Entry 4LQI (X-ray diffraction, 2.70 A resolution); this record covers chains N and a of the 28 polymer chains in the assembly.

[Chain N]
Molecule: Proteasome subunit beta type-1
Source organism: Saccharomyces cerevisiae
Notes: EC 3.4.25.1
UniProt: P38624 (PSB1_YEAST); the construct lacks a stretch of the UniProt sequence and is renumbered around it, so the offset changes along the chain: 1-70 = UniProt 20-89; 72-92 = UniProt 90-110; 94-105 = UniProt 111-122; 106-181 = UniProt 125-200; 1 more segments
Chain sequence (196 residues; each row starts with the number of its first residue; note: 3 numbers in that range are skipped by the numbering (no residue carries them; nothing is unmodelled there); a row labelled like 105A-105B holds insertion residues (105A, then the next letters in order)):
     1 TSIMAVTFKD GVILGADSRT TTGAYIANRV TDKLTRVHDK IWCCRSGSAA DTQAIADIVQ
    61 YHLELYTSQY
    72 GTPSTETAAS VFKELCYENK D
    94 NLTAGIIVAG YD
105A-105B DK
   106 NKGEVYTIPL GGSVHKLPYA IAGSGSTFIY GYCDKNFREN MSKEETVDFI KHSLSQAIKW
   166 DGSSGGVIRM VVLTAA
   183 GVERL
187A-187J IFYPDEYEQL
Covalently attached groups: vibralactone, bound form (1Y9) linked to Thr1
UniProt features mapped onto this chain:
  - active site: Thr1 (Nucleophile)

[Chain a]
Molecule: Proteasome subunit beta type-7
Source organism: Saccharomyces cerevisiae
Notes: EC 3.4.25.1
UniProt: P30657 (PSB7_YEAST); the construct lacks a stretch of the UniProt sequence and is renumbered around it, so the offset changes along the chain: -8 to -1 = UniProt 34-41; 1-70 = UniProt 42-111; 74-92 = UniProt 120-138; 93-105 = UniProt 141-153; 3 more segments
Chain sequence (233 residues; each row starts with the number of its first residue; note: 6 numbers in that range are skipped by the numbering (no residue carries them; nothing is unmodelled there); a row labelled like 70C-70D holds insertion residues (70C, then the next letters in order); numbers below 1 keep their minus sign (Thr-8 is residue -8)):
    -8 TQQPIVTG
     1 TSVISMKYDN GVIIAADNLG SYGSLLRFNG VERLIPVGDN TVVGISGDIS DMQHIERLLK
    61 DLVTENAYDN
   70A P
70C-70D LA
   71A D
    72 A
72B-72D EEA
    74 LEPSYIFEYL ATVMYQRRS
92A-92B KM
    93 NPLWNAIIVA GVQ
105A-105B SN
   106 GDQFLRYVNL LGVTYSSPTL ATGFGAHMAN PLLRKV
141A-141G VDRESDI
   144 PKTTVQVAEE AIVNAMRVLY YRDARSSRNF SLAIIDKN
  181A T
   183 GLTFKKNLQV ENMKWDFAKD IKGYGTQKI

[Chain N / chain a interface]
Contacting residue pairs - 62 pairs, chain N then chain a:
  Arg19(N) with Ala167(a)
  Thr21(N) with Ala167(a)
  Ala24(N) with Phe129(a); Arg165(a); Asp166(a); Ala167(a), hydrogen bond (backbone-backbone); Arg168(a)
  Tyr25(N) with Phe129(a), hydrophobic; Arg165(a)
  Ile26(N) with Tyr164(a); Arg165(a), hydrogen bond (backbone-backbone); Asp166(a); Ala167(a)
  Ala27(N) with Arg165(a), hydrogen bond (backbone-side chain)
  Arg29(N) with Tyr164(a); Arg165(a); Lys196(a), hydrogen bond (side chain-backbone); Trp197(a); Phe199(a)
  Val30(N) with Phe199(a), hydrophobic; Ala200(a), hydrophobic; Ile203(a), hydrophobic
  Asp32(N) with Lys204(a); Gly205(a), hydrogen bond (side chain-backbone); Gln209(a)
  Leu34(N) with Gln209(a), hydrogen bond (backbone-side chain)
  Thr35(N) with Tyr206(a); Gln209(a)
  Arg36(N) with Gln209(a), hydrogen bond (backbone-side chain)
  Trp42(N) with Gln209(a); Ile211(a), hydrophobic
  Arg45(N) with Tyr206(a)
  Gln53(N) with Tyr206(a), hydrogen bond (backbone-side chain)
  Ala56(N) with Tyr206(a)
  Asp57(N) with Tyr206(a), hydrogen bond
  Phe133(N) with Leu25(a), hydrophobic
  Lys164(N) with Leu26(a)
  Trp165(N) with Ser24(a); Leu25(a); Leu26(a), hydrogen bond (backbone-backbone); Arg27(a)
  Asp166(N) with Ser24(a)
  Gly167(N) with Ser24(a), hydrogen bond (backbone-backbone); Ala167(a)
  Gly171(N) with Trp197(a)
  Val172(N) with Trp197(a), hydrophobic; Ala200(a), hydrophobic
  Arg174(N) with Ala200(a), hydrogen bond (side chain-backbone); Ile203(a), hydrogen bond (side chain-backbone)
  Arg186(N) with Lys204(a); Gln209(a); Ile211(a), hydrogen bond (side chain-backbone)
  Ile187A(N) with Ala200(a), hydrophobic; Lys201(a)
  Tyr187C(N) with Trp197(a); Asp198(a); Lys201(a)
  Pro187D(N) with Trp197(a)
  Asp187E(N) with Arg171(a), salt bridge; Met195(a)
  Glu187H(N) with Tyr163(a), hydrogen bond; Arg171(a), salt bridge
Other interface residues (no listed pair), chain N (34 interface residues in all): Asn28, Ile163, Ser168
Other interface residues (no listed pair), chain a (26 interface residues in all): Met133

[Summary]
34 residues of chain N face 26 of chain a across their interface; the contacts include 15 hydrogen bonds and 2
salt bridges. Polar pairs include Asp187E(N)-Arg171(a), Glu187H(N)-Arg171(a) and Ala27(N)-Arg165(a). Curated
annotation (UniProt) lists active-site residue Thr1(N) on chain N.
Chain N is Proteasome subunit beta type-1 and chain a is Proteasome subunit beta type-7, both from
Saccharomyces cerevisiae; the structure, Yeast 20S Proteasome in complex with Vibralactone, was determined by
X-ray diffraction.
